Entry 3J0C (electron microscopy, 4.80 A resolution (low resolution: residue-level contacts below are approximate; hydrogen-bond / salt-bridge calls are withheld)); this record covers chains E and F of the 12 polymer chains in the assembly.

Chain E:
Protein: E2 envelope glycoprotein
Source organism: Venezuelan equine encephalitis virus
Notes: fragment: full length
Reference sequence: P05674 (POLS_EEVV8); residues 1-423 here correspond to UniProt positions 335-757 (UniProt number = residue number + 334)
Amino-acid sequence (423 residues; numbered 1 to 423; the number before each row is that of its first residue):
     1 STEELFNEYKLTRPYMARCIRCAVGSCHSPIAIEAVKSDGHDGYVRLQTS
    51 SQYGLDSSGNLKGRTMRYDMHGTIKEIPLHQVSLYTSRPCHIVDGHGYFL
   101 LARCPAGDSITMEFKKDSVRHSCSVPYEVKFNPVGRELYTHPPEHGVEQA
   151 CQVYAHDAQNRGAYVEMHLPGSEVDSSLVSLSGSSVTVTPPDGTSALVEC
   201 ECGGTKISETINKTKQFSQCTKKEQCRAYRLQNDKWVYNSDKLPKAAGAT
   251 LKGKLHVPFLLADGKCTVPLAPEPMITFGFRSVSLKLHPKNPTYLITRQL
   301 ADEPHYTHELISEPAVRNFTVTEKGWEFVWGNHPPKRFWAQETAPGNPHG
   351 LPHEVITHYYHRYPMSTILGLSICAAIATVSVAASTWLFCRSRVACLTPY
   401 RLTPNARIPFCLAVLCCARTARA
Cystine bridges: Cys-19/Cys-123, Cys-22/Cys-27, Cys-90/Cys-104, Cys-151/Cys-266, Cys-396/Cys-417
UniProt features mapped onto this chain:
  - site: Tyr-44 (Interaction with host receptor LDLRAD3), Val-93 (Interaction with host receptor LDLRAD3), Val-153 (Interaction with host receptor LDLRAD3), Ala-155 (Interaction with host receptor LDLRAD3), His-156 (Interaction with host receptor LDLRAD3), Ala-262 (Interaction with host receptor LDLRAD3), Ala-423 (Cleavage)
  - lipidation (S-palmitoyl cysteine): Cys-396, Cys-416, Cys-417
  - glycosylation (N-linked (GlcNAc...) asparagine): Asn-212, Asn-318
From the paper describing this entry:
  - post-translational modification sites: Asn-318
  - post-translational modification sites: Cys-396, Cys-416, Cys-417 (citing earlier work)

Chain F:
Protein: Capsid protein
Source organism: Venezuelan equine encephalitis virus
Notes: EC 3.4.21.90; fragment: C-terminal protease domain
Reference sequence: P05674 (POLS_EEVV8); residue numbers follow UniProt; this construct covers 114-275
Amino-acid sequence (162 residues; row label = number of the first residue in the row):
   114 KRQRMVMKLESDKTFPIMLEGKINGYACVVGGKLFRPMHVEGKIDNDVLA
   164 ALKTKKASKYDLEYADVPQNMRADTFKYTHEKPQGYYSWHHGAVQYENGR
   214 FTVPKGVGAKGDSGRPILDNQGRVVAIVLGGVNEGSRTALSVVMWNEKGV
   264 TVKYTPENCEQW
UniProt features mapped onto this chain:
  - active site (Charge relay system): His-152, Asp-174, Ser-226
  - site: Tyr-200 (Involved in dimerization of the capsid protein), Asn-233 (Involved in dimerization of the capsid protein), Trp-275 (Cleavage)
  - modified residue: Ser-124 (Phosphoserine), Thr-127 (Phosphothreonine)

Chain E / chain F interface:
Contacting residue pairs (22):
  Thr-398(E) with Lys-172(F); Tyr-173(F); Thr-264(F)
  Pro-399(E) with Gly-262(F)
  Arg-401(E) with Phe-148(F); Leu-175(F); Tyr-177(F); Trp-258(F); Thr-264(F)
  Leu-402(E) with Val-143(F); Lys-146(F); Tyr-177(F)
  Thr-403(E) with Trp-258(F); Gly-262(F); Thr-264(F)
  Pro-404(E) with Val-143(F); Tyr-191(F); Trp-258(F)
  Asn-405(E) with Gly-144(F)
  Ala-406(E) with Gly-144(F); Lys-146(F)
  Arg-422(E) with Arg-185(F)
Interface residues without a listed pair, chain E (10 interface residues in all): Cys-411
Interface residues without a listed pair, chain F (14 interface residues in all): Lys-261

In short:
10 residues of chain E face 14 of chain F across their interface. Curated annotation (UniProt) lists 3
active-site residues on chain F. From the paper: modification sites Asn-318(E), Cys-396(E) and Cys-416(E)
among others.
Chain E is E2 envelope glycoprotein and chain F is Capsid protein, both from Venezuelan equine encephalitis
virus; the structure, Models of E1, E2 and CP of Venezuelan Equine Encephalitis Virus TC-83 strain restrained
by a ..., was determined by electron microscopy (same publication as 3J0G).
